Entry 2X1O (X-ray diffraction, 1.34 A resolution); this record covers chain A.

Chain A:
Name: Gelsolin nanobody
Source organism: Lama glama
Notes: antibody fragment or engineered binder
Amino-acid sequence (122 residues; numbered 1 to 122; the number before each row is that of its first residue):
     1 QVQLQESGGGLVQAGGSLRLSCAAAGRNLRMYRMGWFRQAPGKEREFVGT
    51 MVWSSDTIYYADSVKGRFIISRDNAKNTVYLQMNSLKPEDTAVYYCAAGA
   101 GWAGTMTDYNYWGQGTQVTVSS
Not modelled in the structure: 1, 122
Disulfide bonds: C22-C96

Overview:
Chain A is Gelsolin nanobody (Lama glama); the structure, Gelsolin Nanobody, was determined by X-ray
diffraction, deposited together with 2X1P and 2X1Q.
